Entry 7S0J (X-ray diffraction, 2.15 A resolution); this record covers chains L and H.

Chain L:
Name: 769B10 Fab Light chain
Organism: Homo sapiens
Notes: antibody fragment or engineered binder
Sequence (214 residues; numbered 1 to 214; the number before each row is that of its first residue):
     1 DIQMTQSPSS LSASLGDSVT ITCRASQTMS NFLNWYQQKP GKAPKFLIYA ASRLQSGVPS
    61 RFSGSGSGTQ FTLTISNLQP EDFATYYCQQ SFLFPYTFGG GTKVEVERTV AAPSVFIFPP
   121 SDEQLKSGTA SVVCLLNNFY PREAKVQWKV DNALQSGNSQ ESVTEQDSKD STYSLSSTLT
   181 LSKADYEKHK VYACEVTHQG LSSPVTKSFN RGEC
Not modelled in the structure: 214
Disulfide bonds: Cys23-Cys88, Cys134-Cys194

Chain H:
Name: 769B10 Fab Heavy chain
Organism: Homo sapiens
Notes: antibody fragment or engineered binder
Sequence (234 residues; each row starts with the number of its first residue; a row labelled like 52A-52C holds insertion residues (52A, then the next letters in order)):
     1 EVQLVESGGG IVQPGGSLRV SCAASGFSLS DHYMDWVRQA PGRGLEWVGR SR
52A-52C NKE
    53 NSFTTEFAAS VRRRFTISRD DSNSLLHLQM
82A-82C NNL
    83 KSEDTAVYFC ARVGYYDL
  101A W
  102B S
  103C G
  104D Y
  105E S
  106F G
  107G N
  108H W
  109I Y
  110J I
  111K D
  112L V
  113M W
   101 GRGTLVIVSS ASTKGPSVFP LAPSSKSTSG GTAALGCLVK DYFPEPVTVS WNSGVLTSGV
   161 HTFPAVLQSS GLYSLSSVVT VPSSSLGTQT YICNVNHKPS NTKVDKKVEP KSCDK
Not modelled in the structure: 212-215
Disulfide bonds: Cys22-Cys92, Cys137-Cys193

Chain L / chain H interface:
Pairs across the interface - 80 pairs, chain L then chain H:
  Phe32(L) - Tyr98(H)
  Phe32(L) - Gly106F(H)
  Phe32(L) - Asn107G(H)
  Asn34(L) - Trp108H(H)  hydrogen bond (side chain-backbone)
  Asn34(L) - Tyr109I(H)
  Tyr36(L) - Tyr109I(H)
  Tyr36(L) - Ile110J(H)  hydrogen bond (side chain-backbone)
  Tyr36(L) - Trp113M(H)
  Gln38(L) - Gln39(H)  hydrogen bond
  Gln38(L) - Leu45(H)
  Ala43(L) - Phe91(H)  hydrophobic
  Ala43(L) - Gly101(H)
  Pro44(L) - Trp113M(H)
  Phe46(L) - Tyr109I(H)  hydrophobic
  Phe46(L) - Ile110J(H)
  Phe46(L) - Asp111K(H)
  Tyr49(L) - Tyr98(H)  hydrophobic
  Tyr49(L) - Tyr109I(H)  hydrophobic
  Ala50(L) - Tyr98(H)
  Arg53(L) - Tyr98(H)
  Arg53(L) - Asp99(H)  salt bridge
  Tyr87(L) - Gln39(H)
  Tyr87(L) - Arg43(H)
  Tyr87(L) - Gly44(H)
  Tyr87(L) - Leu45(H)  hydrophobic
  Gln89(L) - Trp108H(H)
  Ser91(L) - Gly106F(H)  hydrogen bond (side chain-backbone)
  Ser91(L) - Trp108H(H)  hydrogen bond (side chain-backbone)
  Phe94(L) - Trp47(H)  hydrophobic
  Phe94(L) - Glu58(H)
  Phe94(L) - Phe59(H)
  Phe94(L) - Arg64(H)
  Tyr96(L) - Trp47(H)
  Tyr96(L) - Glu58(H)
  Tyr96(L) - Trp108H(H)  hydrophobic
  Phe98(L) - Val37(H)  hydrophobic
  Phe98(L) - Leu45(H)
  Phe98(L) - Trp47(H)
  Phe98(L) - Trp113M(H)  hydrophobic
  Phe116(L) - Lys126(H)
  Phe116(L) - Ser127(H)
  Phe116(L) - Thr128(H)
  Phe116(L) - Ala134(H)  hydrophobic
  Ile117(L) - Lys126(H)  hydrogen bond (backbone-backbone)
  Ile117(L) - Ser127(H)  hydrogen bond (backbone-side chain)
  Phe118(L) - Leu121(H)  hydrophobic
  Phe118(L) - Ala122(H)
  Phe118(L) - Ser127(H)
  Phe118(L) - Ala134(H)
  Ser121(L) - Phe119(H)
  Ser121(L) - Pro120(H)
  Glu123(L) - Pro120(H)
  Glu123(L) - Lys206(H)  salt bridge
  Gln124(L) - Phe119(H)
  Gln124(L) - Lys140(H)
  Ser131(L) - Leu138(H)
  Ser131(L) - Lys140(H)
  Val133(L) - Leu121(H)  hydrophobic
  Leu135(L) - Phe163(H)  hydrophobic
  Leu135(L) - Val178(H)  hydrophobic
  Asn137(L) - His161(H)
  Asn137(L) - Thr180(H)
  Asn138(L) - His161(H)  hydrogen bond
  Gln160(L) - Val166(H)
  Gln160(L) - Leu167(H)  hydrogen bond (side chain-backbone)
  Gln160(L) - Gln168(H)
  Glu161(L) - Val166(H)
  Ser162(L) - Phe163(H)
  Ser162(L) - Pro164(H)  hydrogen bond (side chain-backbone)
  Val163(L) - Pro164(H)
  Thr164(L) - Phe163(H)
  Ser174(L) - His161(H)  hydrogen bond
  Ser174(L) - Phe163(H)
  Leu175(L) - Phe163(H)
  Ser176(L) - Phe163(H)
  Ser176(L) - Ser176(H)
  Lys207(L) - Lys126(H)
  Ser208(L) - Lys126(H)
  Phe209(L) - Lys126(H)
  Glu213(L) - Lys126(H)
Interface residues without a listed pair, chain L (44 interface residues in all): Gln55, Pro95, Ser114, Asp167, Thr180
Interface residues without a listed pair, chain H (48 interface residues in all): Glu46, Arg50, Ala60, Val118, Ser129, Thr132, Leu135, Thr162

Summary:
The interface between chain L and chain H involves 44 residues on one side and 48 on the other, with 11
hydrogen bonds and 2 salt bridges. Polar pairs include Arg53(L)-Asp99(H), Glu123(L)-Lys206(H) and
Asn34(L)-Trp108H(H).
Chain L is 769B10 Fab Light chain and chain H is 769B10 Fab Heavy chain, both from Homo sapiens; the
structure, Crystal structure of Epstein-Barr virus gH/gL targeting antibody 769B10, was determined by X-ray
diffraction together with 7S07 from the same study.
